Entry 4AV7 (X-ray diffraction, 3.00 A resolution); this record covers chains A and D.

Chain A (and D):
Protein: Sec-alkylsulfatase
Source organism: Pseudomonas SP. dsm 6611
Notes: chain D of this document is another copy of the same molecule, construct and numbering; everything in this record applies to it too
Reference sequence: F8KAY7 (F8KAY7_9PSED); residue numbers follow UniProt; this construct covers 1-660
Amino-acid sequence (668 residues; each row starts with the number of its first residue):
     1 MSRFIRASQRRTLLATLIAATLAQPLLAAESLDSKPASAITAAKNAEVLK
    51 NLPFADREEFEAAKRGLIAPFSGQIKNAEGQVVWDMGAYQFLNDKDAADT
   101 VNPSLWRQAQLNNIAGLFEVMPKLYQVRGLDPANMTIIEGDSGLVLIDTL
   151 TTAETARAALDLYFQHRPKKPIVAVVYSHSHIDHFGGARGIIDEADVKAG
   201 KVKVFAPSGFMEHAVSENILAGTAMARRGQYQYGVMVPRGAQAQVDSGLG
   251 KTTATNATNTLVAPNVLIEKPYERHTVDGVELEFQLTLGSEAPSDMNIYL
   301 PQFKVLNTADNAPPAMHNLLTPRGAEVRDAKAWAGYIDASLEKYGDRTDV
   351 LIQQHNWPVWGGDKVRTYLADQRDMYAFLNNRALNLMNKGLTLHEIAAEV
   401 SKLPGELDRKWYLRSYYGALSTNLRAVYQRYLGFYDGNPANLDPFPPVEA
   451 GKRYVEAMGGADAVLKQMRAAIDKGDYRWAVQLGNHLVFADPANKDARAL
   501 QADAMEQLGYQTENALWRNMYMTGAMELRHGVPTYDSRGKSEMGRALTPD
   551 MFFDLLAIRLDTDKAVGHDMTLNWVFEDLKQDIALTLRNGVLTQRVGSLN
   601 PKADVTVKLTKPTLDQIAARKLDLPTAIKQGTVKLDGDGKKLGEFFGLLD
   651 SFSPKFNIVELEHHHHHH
Not modelled in the structure: 1-29, 664-668
Construct notes: expression tag (661-668); conflict Arg-107 (His in F8KAY7); engineered mutation Tyr-233 (Ser in F8KAY7), Gly-250 (Phe in F8KAY7)
Bound ions: Zn2+ site 1: His-179, His-181, Glu-291, Asp-310; Zn2+ site 2: Asp-183, His-184, Asp-310, His-355
Swiss-Prot annotation at these positions:
  - binding site (Zn(2+)): His-179, His-181, Asp-183, His-184, Glu-291, Asp-310, His-355
  - binding site (sulfate): Gln-232, Asn-318 to Arg-323, Arg-328, Tyr-417

Interface between chain A and chain D:
Contacting residue pairs - 212 pairs, chain A then chain D:
  Ser-216(A) / Tyr-431(D)
  Leu-220(A) / Asn-388(D)  hydrogen bond (backbone-side chain)
  Ala-221(A) / Asn-388(D)
  Gly-222(A) / Asn-388(D)
  Thr-223(A) / Asn-388(D)  hydrogen bond (backbone-side chain)
  Ala-224(A) / Met-387(D)
  Ala-224(A) / Asn-388(D)  hydrogen bond (backbone-side chain)
  Arg-228(A) / Tyr-428(D)  hydrogen bond
  Arg-228(A) / Leu-432(D)
  Arg-228(A) / Tyr-435(D)  hydrogen bond (side chain-backbone)
  Arg-228(A) / Asp-436(D)  hydrogen bond (side chain-backbone)
  Arg-228(A) / Gly-437(D)
  Tyr-231(A) / Pro-439(D)  hydrophobic
  Leu-320(A) / Gly-433(D)
  Leu-320(A) / Phe-434(D)  hydrophobic
  Gly-324(A) / Tyr-431(D)
  Gly-324(A) / Leu-432(D)
  Ala-325(A) / Tyr-431(D)  hydrogen bond (backbone-backbone)
  Ala-325(A) / Leu-432(D)
  Glu-326(A) / Arg-430(D)
  Glu-326(A) / Tyr-431(D)
  Lys-331(A) / Asp-554(D)  salt bridge
  Asp-338(A) / Arg-595(D)  salt bridge
  Leu-341(A) / Arg-595(D)
  Glu-342(A) / Arg-595(D)
  Glu-342(A) / Ser-598(D)
  Thr-367(A) / Arg-588(D)
  Ala-370(A) / Arg-588(D)
  Asp-371(A) / Arg-588(D)  salt bridge
  Arg-373(A) / Arg-588(D)
  Arg-373(A) / Thr-593(D)
  Asp-374(A) / Arg-588(D)  salt bridge
  Asp-374(A) / Asn-589(D)
  Asp-374(A) / Val-591(D)
  Ala-377(A) / Val-591(D)  hydrophobic
  Ala-377(A) / Thr-593(D)
  Phe-378(A) / Thr-562(D)
  Phe-378(A) / Val-591(D)
  Asn-381(A) / Ala-557(D)
  Asn-381(A) / Leu-592(D)
  Arg-382(A) / Thr-562(D)
  Arg-382(A) / Asp-563(D)  salt bridge
  Leu-384(A) / Leu-220(D)
  Leu-384(A) / Ile-558(D)
  Asn-385(A) / Ile-558(D)  hydrogen bond (side chain-backbone)
  Asn-385(A) / Arg-559(D)
  Asn-385(A) / Leu-560(D)
  Asn-385(A) / Asp-650(D)
  Asn-385(A) / Phe-652(D)
  Met-387(A) / Ala-224(D)
  Asn-388(A) / Leu-220(D)  hydrogen bond (side chain-backbone)
  Asn-388(A) / Ala-221(D)
  Asn-388(A) / Gly-222(D)
  Asn-388(A) / Thr-223(D)  hydrogen bond (side chain-backbone)
  Asn-388(A) / Ala-224(D)  hydrogen bond (side chain-backbone)
  Asn-388(A) / Ile-558(D)
  Asn-388(A) / Phe-652(D)
  Asn-388(A) / Phe-656(D)
  Lys-389(A) / Asp-650(D)  salt bridge
  Lys-389(A) / Phe-652(D)
  Lys-389(A) / Phe-656(D)
  Gly-390(A) / Phe-656(D)
  Gly-390(A) / Glu-662(D)
  Leu-391(A) / Glu-662(D)  hydrogen bond (backbone-side chain)
  His-394(A) / Pro-444(D)
  His-394(A) / Phe-445(D)
  His-394(A) / Pro-446(D)
  Glu-395(A) / Pro-446(D)
  Glu-395(A) / Pro-447(D)
  Glu-395(A) / Glu-662(D)
  Pro-404(A) / Thr-562(D)
  Pro-404(A) / Asn-589(D)
  Gly-405(A) / Val-566(D)
  Glu-406(A) / Asn-589(D)  hydrogen bond (backbone-side chain)
  Leu-407(A) / Asn-589(D)
  Arg-425(A) / Phe-434(D)
  Arg-425(A) / Leu-442(D)  hydrogen bond (side chain-backbone)
  Arg-425(A) / Asp-443(D)  salt bridge
  Arg-425(A) / Pro-444(D)
  Tyr-428(A) / Arg-228(D)  hydrogen bond
  Gln-429(A) / Gln-429(D)
  Gln-429(A) / Gly-433(D)
  Gln-429(A) / Phe-434(D)  hydrogen bond (side chain-backbone)
  Arg-430(A) / Ala-325(D)
  Arg-430(A) / Glu-326(D)  salt bridge
  Tyr-431(A) / Ser-216(D)
  Tyr-431(A) / Gly-324(D)
  Tyr-431(A) / Ala-325(D)  hydrogen bond (backbone-backbone)
  Leu-432(A) / Leu-320(D)
  Leu-432(A) / Gly-324(D)
  Leu-432(A) / Ala-325(D)
  Gly-433(A) / Leu-320(D)
  Gly-433(A) / Gln-429(D)
  Phe-434(A) / Leu-320(D)  hydrophobic
  Phe-434(A) / Arg-425(D)
  Phe-434(A) / Gln-429(D)  hydrogen bond (backbone-side chain)
  Tyr-435(A) / Arg-228(D)  hydrogen bond (backbone-side chain)
  Tyr-435(A) / Met-520(D)  hydrophobic
  Asp-436(A) / Arg-228(D)  hydrogen bond (backbone-side chain)
  Gly-437(A) / Arg-228(D)
  Gly-437(A) / Ile-658(D)
  Asn-438(A) / Asn-485(D)  hydrogen bond
  Asn-438(A) / Phe-489(D)
  Asn-438(A) / Ile-658(D)
  Asn-438(A) / Val-659(D)
  Pro-439(A) / Tyr-231(D)
  Pro-439(A) / Met-505(D)  hydrophobic
  Pro-439(A) / Met-520(D)
  Pro-439(A) / Tyr-521(D)
  Pro-439(A) / Val-659(D)
  Ala-440(A) / Val-481(D)
  Ala-440(A) / Asn-485(D)
  Ala-440(A) / Met-505(D)
  Leu-442(A) / Arg-425(D)  hydrogen bond (backbone-side chain)
  Leu-442(A) / Trp-517(D)  hydrophobic
  Leu-442(A) / Met-520(D)  hydrophobic
  Asp-443(A) / Arg-425(D)  salt bridge
  Asp-443(A) / Arg-478(D)  salt bridge
  Asp-443(A) / Trp-517(D)
  Pro-444(A) / His-394(D)
  Pro-444(A) / Arg-425(D)
  Pro-444(A) / Arg-478(D)  hydrogen bond (backbone-side chain)
  Phe-445(A) / Arg-478(D)
  Phe-445(A) / Trp-479(D)  hydrophobic
  Phe-445(A) / Gln-482(D)
  Pro-446(A) / Ala-398(D)  hydrophobic
  Pro-447(A) / Thr-392(D)
  Pro-447(A) / Glu-395(D)
  Arg-453(A) / Asp-476(D)  salt bridge
  Arg-453(A) / Trp-479(D)
  Tyr-454(A) / Tyr-454(D)  hydrophobic
  Tyr-454(A) / Met-458(D)  hydrophobic
  Tyr-454(A) / Trp-479(D)  hydrophobic
  Tyr-454(A) / Gln-482(D)
  Tyr-454(A) / His-486(D)  hydrogen bond
  Ala-457(A) / Met-458(D)
  Ala-457(A) / Gln-467(D)  hydrogen bond (backbone-side chain)
  Met-458(A) / Tyr-454(D)  hydrophobic
  Met-458(A) / Ala-457(D)
  Met-458(A) / Met-458(D)  hydrophobic
  Gln-467(A) / Ala-457(D)  hydrogen bond (side chain-backbone)
  Asp-476(A) / Arg-453(D)  salt bridge
  Arg-478(A) / Asp-443(D)  salt bridge
  Arg-478(A) / Pro-444(D)  hydrogen bond (side chain-backbone)
  Arg-478(A) / Phe-445(D)
  Trp-479(A) / Phe-445(D)  hydrophobic
  Trp-479(A) / Arg-453(D)
  Trp-479(A) / Tyr-454(D)  hydrophobic
  Val-481(A) / Ala-440(D)
  Gln-482(A) / Phe-445(D)
  Gln-482(A) / Tyr-454(D)  hydrogen bond
  Asn-485(A) / Asn-438(D)  hydrogen bond
  Asn-485(A) / Ala-440(D)
  His-486(A) / Tyr-454(D)  hydrogen bond
  Phe-489(A) / Asn-438(D)
  Gln-501(A) / Ala-440(D)
  Met-505(A) / Pro-439(D)  hydrophobic
  Met-505(A) / Ala-440(D)
  Trp-517(A) / Leu-442(D)  hydrophobic
  Trp-517(A) / Asp-443(D)
  Met-520(A) / Tyr-435(D)
  Met-520(A) / Pro-439(D)
  Met-520(A) / Leu-442(D)  hydrophobic
  Tyr-521(A) / Pro-439(D)
  Asp-554(A) / Lys-331(D)  salt bridge
  Ala-557(A) / Asn-381(D)
  Ile-558(A) / Leu-384(D)
  Ile-558(A) / Asn-385(D)  hydrogen bond (backbone-side chain)
  Ile-558(A) / Asn-388(D)
  Arg-559(A) / Asn-385(D)
  Leu-560(A) / Asn-385(D)
  Thr-562(A) / Phe-378(D)
  Thr-562(A) / Arg-382(D)
  Thr-562(A) / Pro-404(D)
  Asp-563(A) / Arg-382(D)  salt bridge
  Val-566(A) / Pro-404(D)  hydrophobic
  Val-566(A) / Gly-405(D)
  Arg-588(A) / Thr-367(D)
  Arg-588(A) / Ala-370(D)
  Arg-588(A) / Asp-371(D)  salt bridge
  Arg-588(A) / Arg-373(D)
  Arg-588(A) / Asp-374(D)  salt bridge
  Asn-589(A) / Asp-371(D)
  Asn-589(A) / Asp-374(D)  hydrogen bond
  Asn-589(A) / Pro-404(D)
  Asn-589(A) / Glu-406(D)  hydrogen bond (side chain-backbone)
  Asn-589(A) / Leu-407(D)
  Val-591(A) / Asp-374(D)
  Val-591(A) / Ala-377(D)  hydrophobic
  Val-591(A) / Phe-378(D)  hydrophobic
  Val-591(A) / Pro-404(D)  hydrophobic
  Leu-592(A) / Asn-381(D)
  Thr-593(A) / Arg-373(D)  hydrogen bond
  Thr-593(A) / Ala-377(D)
  Arg-595(A) / Asp-338(D)  salt bridge
  Arg-595(A) / Leu-341(D)
  Arg-595(A) / Glu-342(D)  salt bridge
  Ser-598(A) / Glu-342(D)  hydrogen bond
  Asp-650(A) / Asn-385(D)  hydrogen bond
  Asp-650(A) / Lys-389(D)  salt bridge
  Phe-652(A) / Asn-385(D)
  Phe-652(A) / Asn-388(D)
  Ser-653(A) / Asn-388(D)
  Phe-656(A) / Gly-390(D)
  Ile-658(A) / Gly-437(D)
  Ile-658(A) / Asn-438(D)
  Val-659(A) / Asn-438(D)
  Val-659(A) / Pro-439(D)
  Glu-662(A) / Lys-389(D)
  Glu-662(A) / Gly-390(D)
  Glu-662(A) / Leu-391(D)  hydrogen bond (side chain-backbone)
  Glu-662(A) / Glu-395(D)
Also at the interface, not in a pair above, chain A (111 interface residues in all): Pro-322, Arg-323, Thr-392, Leu-393, Ala-398, Ser-421, Thr-422, Ala-426, Asn-441, Ala-450, Asp-561, Thr-586, Gln-594
Also at the interface, not in a pair above, chain D (109 interface residues in all): Pro-322, Arg-323, Leu-393, Ser-421, Thr-422, Ala-426, Gln-501, Asp-561, Thr-586, Gln-594, Ser-653

Summary:
111 residues of chain A and 109 residues of chain D are in contact; the contacts include 37 hydrogen bonds and
20 salt bridges. Among the polar pairs are Lys-331(A)/Asp-554(D), Asp-338(A)/Arg-595(D) and
Asp-371(A)/Arg-588(D). UniProt lists 7 Zn2+-binding residues and 9 sulfate-binding residues on chain A.
Both chains are Sec-alkylsulfatase (Pseudomonas SP. dsm 6611). Entry 4AV7 (Structure determination of the
double mutant S233Y F250G from the sec- alkyl sulfatase PisA1) was determined by X-ray diffraction together
with 4AXH and 2YHE from the same study.
